Entry 2X5Y (X-ray diffraction, 1.05 A resolution); this record covers chain A.

Chain A:
Protein: Zinc finger ccch-type antiviral protein 1
Source organism: Homo sapiens
Notes: fragment: c-terminal domain residues 724-896
Reference sequence: Q7Z2W4 (ZCCHV_HUMAN); residue numbers follow UniProt; this construct covers 724-896
Chain sequence (173 residues; row label = number of the first residue in the row):
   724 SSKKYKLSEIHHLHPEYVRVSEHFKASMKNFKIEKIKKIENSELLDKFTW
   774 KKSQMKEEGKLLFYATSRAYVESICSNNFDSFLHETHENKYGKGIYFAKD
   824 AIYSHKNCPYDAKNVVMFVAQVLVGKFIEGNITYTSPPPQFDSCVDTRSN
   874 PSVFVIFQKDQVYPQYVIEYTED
Unresolved in the structure: 724-725
Swiss-Prot annotation at these positions:
  - natural variant: Ile-851 (T851I: this construct carries the variant)
  - mutagenesis: His-810 (H810N: No effect on the structural inability to bind NAD(+); when associated with Y-830), Asn-830 (N830Y: No effect on the structural inability to bind NAD(+); when associated with N-810)
From the paper describing this entry:
  - contacts within the chain: Tyr-787/Glu-808, His-810/Tyr-826 (hydrogen bond), Asn-812/Ile-855, Tyr-814/Tyr-819 (backbone contact), Glu-808/Tyr-819 (backbone contact)
  - mutagenesis - H810N/N830Y: unchanged binding to 3-aminobenzamide

In short:
From UniProt: 2 mutagenesis sites. From the paper: H810N/N830Y leave binding to 3-aminobenzamide unchanged;
contacts within the chain involving Tyr-787, Glu-808 and His-810 among others.
Chain A is Zinc finger ccch-type antiviral protein 1 (Homo sapiens); the structure, Human ZC3HAV1 (ARTD13),
C-terminal domain, was determined by X-ray diffraction, deposited together with 4X52, 3GEY, 3BLJ and 2PQF.
